Entry 8JYQ (X-ray diffraction, 1.75 A resolution); this record covers chains A and C of the 3 polymer chains in the assembly.

# Chain A
Name: H2CasMab-1 VH(S112C), SARAH
Organism: Mus musculus
Chain sequence (174 residues; row label = number of the first residue in the row; a row labelled like 31A-31B holds insertion residues (31A, then the next letters in order); numbers below 1 keep their minus sign (Gly-1 is residue -1)):
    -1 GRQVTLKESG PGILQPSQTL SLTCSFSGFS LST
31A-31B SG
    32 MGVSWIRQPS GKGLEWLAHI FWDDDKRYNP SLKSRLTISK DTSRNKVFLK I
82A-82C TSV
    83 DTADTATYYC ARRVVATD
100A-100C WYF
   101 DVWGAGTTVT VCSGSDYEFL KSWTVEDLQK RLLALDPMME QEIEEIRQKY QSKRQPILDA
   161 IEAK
Not modelled in the structure: -1 to 0, 162-164
Cystine bridges: Cys22-Cys92

# Chain C
Name: H2CasMab-1 epitope peptide
Chain sequence (8 residues; numbered 611 to 618; the number before each row is that of its first residue):
   611 MPIWKFPD
Reported in the primary citation:
  - conformationally variable residues: Pro612 to Asp618

# How chain A and chain C interact
Residue-residue contacts (23):
  Ser31A(A) with Trp614(C)
  Gly31B(A) with Trp614(C)
  His50(A) with Phe616(C)
  Phe52(A) with Trp614(C); Lys615(C); Phe616(C), hydrophobic
  Trp53(A) with Trp614(C); Lys615(C)
  Asp54(A) with Lys615(C), salt bridge
  Asp56(A) with Lys615(C), salt bridge
  Arg58(A) with Lys615(C); Phe616(C)
  Arg95(A) with Ile613(C), hydrogen bond (side chain-backbone); Trp614(C); Lys615(C), hydrogen bond (side chain-backbone)
  Val97(A) with Ile613(C); Trp614(C), hydrophobic
  Ala98(A) with Pro612(C); Ile613(C), hydrogen bond (backbone-backbone)
  Thr99(A) with Met611(C); Ile613(C)
  Trp100A(A) with Lys615(C), hydrogen bond (side chain-backbone); Phe616(C), hydrophobic
Interface residues without a listed pair, chain A (14 interface residues in all): Trp47
Interface residues without a listed pair, chain C (7 interface residues in all): Pro617
The authors on this interface:
  - pairs named by the authors: Asp54(A)-Lys615(C), Asp56(A)-Lys615(C)
  - interface residues, chain A: Gly31B(A), Arg58(A), Arg95(A), Ala98(A), Trp100A(A)
  - interface residues, chain C: Pro612(C), Phe616(C)

# Overview
The interface between chain A and chain C involves 14 residues on one side and 7 on the other; the contacts
include 4 hydrogen bonds and 2 salt bridges. Polar pairs include Asp54(A)-Lys615(C), Asp56(A)-Lys615(C) and
Arg95(A)-Ile613(C). The authors report contacts between Asp54(A) and Lys615(C) and Asp56(A) and Lys615(C). The
paper reports interface residues Gly31B(A), Arg58(A) and Pro612(C) among others; conformational variability at
Pro612(C).
Chain A is H2CasMab-1 VH(S112C), SARAH (Mus musculus) and chain C is H2CasMab-1 epitope peptide; the
structure, Crystal structure of cancer-specific anti-HER2 antibody H2Mab-214 in complex with epitope peptide,
was determined by X-ray diffraction.
